8K9Z - chains A and B; structure by X-ray diffraction, 2.90 A resolution.

Chain A:
Molecule: Rdtnd-rid cbd
From: Vibrio vulnificus
Reference sequence: A0A2S3R7M0 (MARTX_VIBVL); residue numbers follow UniProt; this construct covers 1967-2371
Amino-acid sequence (405 residues; row label = number of the first residue in the row):
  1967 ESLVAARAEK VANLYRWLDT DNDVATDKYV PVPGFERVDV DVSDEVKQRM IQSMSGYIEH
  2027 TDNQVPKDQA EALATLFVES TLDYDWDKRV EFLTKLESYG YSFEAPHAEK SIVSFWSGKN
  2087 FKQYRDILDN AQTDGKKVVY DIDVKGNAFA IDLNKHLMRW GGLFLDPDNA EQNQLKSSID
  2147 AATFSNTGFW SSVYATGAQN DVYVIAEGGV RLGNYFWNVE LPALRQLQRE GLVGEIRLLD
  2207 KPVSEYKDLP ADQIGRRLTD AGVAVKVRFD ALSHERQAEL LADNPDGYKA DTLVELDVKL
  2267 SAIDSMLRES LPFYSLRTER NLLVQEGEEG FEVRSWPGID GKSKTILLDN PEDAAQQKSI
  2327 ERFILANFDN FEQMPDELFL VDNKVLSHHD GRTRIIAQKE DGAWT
What the authors report for this chain:
  - conformationally variable residues: Trp2082, Asp2107, Glu2186
  - catalytic residues: Glu2186
  - mutagenesis - E2186Q: abolished catalytic activity
  - mutagenesis - W2183L/R2195L/E2285L/R2328L: abolished catalytic activity on CaM

Chain B:
Molecule: Calmodulin-2
From: Homo sapiens
Reference sequence: P0DP24 (CALM2_HUMAN); residue numbers follow UniProt; this construct covers 1-149
Amino-acid sequence (151 residues; each row starts with the number of its first residue; numbers below 1 keep their minus sign (Gly-1 is residue -1)):
    -1 GAMADQLTEE QIAEFKEAFS LFDKDGDGTI TTKELGTVMR SLGQNPTEAE LQDMINEVDA
    59 DGNGTIDFPE FLTMMARKMK DTDSEEEIRE AFRVFDKDGN GYISAAELRH VMTNLGEKLT
   119 DEEVDQMIRE ADIDGDGQVN YEEFVQMMTA K
Unresolved in the structure: -1 to 3, 149
Construct notes: cloning artifact (-1 to 0); conflict Gln124 (Glu in P0DP24)
Metal / ion sites: Ca2+ site 1: Asp21, Asp23, Asp25, Thr27; Ca2+ site 2: Asp59, Asn61, Thr63; Ca2+ site 3: Asp94, Asp96, Gly97, Asn98, Tyr100; Ca2+ site 4: Asp130, Asp132, Asp134, Gln136
Swiss-Prot annotation at these positions:
  - binding site (Ca(2+)): Asp21, Asp23, Asp25, Thr27, Glu32, Asp57, Asp59, Asn61, Thr63, Glu68, Asp94, Asp96, Asn98, Tyr100, Glu105, Asp130, Asp132, Asp134, Gln136, Glu141
  - modified residue: Ala2 (N-acetylalanine), Lys22 (N6-acetyllysine), Thr45 (Phosphothreonine), Ser82 (Phosphoserine), Lys95 (N6-acetyllysine), Tyr100 (Phosphotyrosine), Ser102 (Phosphoserine), Thr111 (Phosphothreonine), Lys116 (N6,N6,N6-trimethyllysine), Tyr139 (Phosphotyrosine)
  - cross-link: Lys22 (Glycyl lysine isopeptide (Lys-Gly) (interchain with G-Cter in SUMO2))
  - natural variant: Asp96 (D96V: In LQT15), Asn98 (N98I: In LQT15; N98S: In LQT15), Asp130 (D130G: In LQT15; D130V: In LQT15), Asp132 (D132E: In LQT15), Asp134 (D134H: In LQT15), Gln136 (Q136P: In LQT15)

Interface between chain A and chain B:
Pairs across the interface - 91 pairs, chain A then chain B:
  Trp1983(A) - Arg107(B)
  Trp1983(A) - Thr111(B)
  Trp1983(A) - Asp119(B)
  Trp1983(A) - Val122(B)  hydrophobic
  Trp1983(A) - Asp123(B)  hydrogen bond
  Leu1984(A) - Arg107(B)
  Thr1986(A) - Arg107(B)  hydrogen bond
  Asp1987(A) - Ala103(B)
  Asp1987(A) - Ala104(B)
  Asp1987(A) - Arg107(B)  salt bridge
  Asp1987(A) - Ile126(B)
  Asn1988(A) - Ala104(B)
  Pro1999(A) - His108(B)
  Leu2178(A) - Val92(B)  hydrophobic
  Leu2178(A) - Phe93(B)  hydrophobic
  Trp2183(A) - Phe93(B)  hydrophobic
  Trp2183(A) - His108(B)  hydrogen bond (backbone-side chain)
  Trp2183(A) - Asn112(B)  hydrogen bond (backbone-side chain)
  Trp2183(A) - Leu113(B)  hydrophobic
  Asn2184(A) - His108(B)  hydrogen bond (backbone-side chain)
  Leu2187(A) - Asn112(B)
  Pro2188(A) - His108(B)
  Pro2188(A) - Asn112(B)
  Arg2191(A) - Thr111(B)  hydrogen bond (side chain-backbone)
  Arg2191(A) - Asn112(B)  hydrogen bond (side chain-backbone)
  Arg2191(A) - Glu115(B)
  Arg2195(A) - Thr111(B)  hydrogen bond
  Arg2195(A) - Gly114(B)  hydrogen bond (side chain-backbone)
  Arg2195(A) - Leu117(B)  hydrogen bond (side chain-backbone)
  Arg2195(A) - Asp119(B)  salt bridge
  Lys2207(A) - Glu46(B)  salt bridge
  Arg2222(A) - Glu46(B)
  Arg2223(A) - Glu115(B)  salt bridge
  Leu2224(A) - Leu113(B)  hydrophobic
  Thr2225(A) - Glu115(B)
  Ala2227(A) - Asn43(B)
  Gly2228(A) - Thr45(B)
  Ser2239(A) - Lys95(B)
  Leu2262(A) - Val92(B)  hydrophobic
  Val2264(A) - Glu88(B)
  Val2264(A) - Val92(B)  hydrophobic
  Lys2265(A) - Glu85(B)
  Lys2265(A) - Ala89(B)
  Leu2266(A) - Leu113(B)  hydrophobic
  Ala2268(A) - Glu85(B)
  Ala2268(A) - Ile86(B)
  Ile2269(A) - Phe90(B)  hydrophobic
  Ile2269(A) - Leu113(B)  hydrophobic
  Asp2270(A) - Glu115(B)
  Met2272(A) - Phe90(B)  hydrophobic
  Met2272(A) - Phe142(B)  hydrophobic
  Met2272(A) - Met146(B)  hydrophobic
  Leu2273(A) - Met110(B)  hydrophobic
  Leu2273(A) - Gly114(B)
  Leu2273(A) - Leu117(B)  hydrophobic
  Leu2273(A) - Met125(B)  hydrophobic
  Arg2274(A) - Arg38(B)  hydrogen bond (side chain-backbone)
  Ser2276(A) - Met146(B)  hydrogen bond (side chain-backbone)
  Leu2277(A) - Leu117(B)  hydrophobic
  Tyr2280(A) - Gly114(B)
  Tyr2280(A) - Glu115(B)  hydrogen bond (side chain-backbone)
  Tyr2280(A) - Lys116(B)  hydrogen bond (side chain-backbone)
  Arg2283(A) - Lys116(B)  hydrogen bond (side chain-backbone)
  Arg2283(A) - Glu121(B)  salt bridge
  Thr2284(A) - Glu115(B)
  Thr2284(A) - Lys116(B)
  Glu2285(A) - Arg38(B)  salt bridge
  Trp2302(A) - Lys116(B)  hydrogen bond (side chain-backbone)
  Trp2302(A) - Leu117(B)
  Lys2324(A) - Ser39(B)  hydrogen bond (side chain-backbone)
  Ser2325(A) - Glu15(B)  hydrogen bond
  Ser2325(A) - Leu19(B)
  Arg2328(A) - Glu12(B)  salt bridge
  Arg2328(A) - Glu15(B)  salt bridge
  Arg2328(A) - Ala16(B)
  Arg2328(A) - Leu19(B)
  Arg2328(A) - Ser39(B)  hydrogen bond (side chain-backbone)
  Arg2328(A) - Leu40(B)
  Leu2331(A) - Ser39(B)
  Ala2332(A) - Leu19(B)
  Ala2332(A) - Phe20(B)  hydrophobic
  Ala2332(A) - Lys22(B)  hydrogen bond (backbone-side chain)
  Asn2333(A) - Lys22(B)
  Gln2364(A) - Glu15(B)
  Glu2366(A) - Lys14(B)
  Asp2367(A) - Ser18(B)
  Gly2368(A) - Ser18(B)  hydrogen bond (backbone-side chain)
  Trp2370(A) - Ser18(B)
  Trp2370(A) - Leu19(B)
  Trp2370(A) - Asp21(B)  hydrogen bond (side chain-backbone)
  Trp2370(A) - Lys22(B)
Other interface residues (no listed pair), chain A (55 interface residues in all): Gln2194, Asp2263, Ser2267, Arg2286, Phe2329, Ile2362
Other interface residues (no listed pair), chain B (47 interface residues in all): Thr35, Pro44, Val109, Thr118
The authors on this interface:
  - interface residues, chain A: Trp2183(A), Arg2195(A), Leu2266(A), Ile2269(A), Met2272(A), Leu2273(A), Glu2285(A), Arg2328(A)

In short:
Chain A and chain B form an interface of 55 and 47 residues respectively; the contacts include 22 hydrogen
bonds and 8 salt bridges. Among the polar pairs are Asp1987(A)-Arg107(B), Arg2195(A)-Asp119(B) and
Lys2207(A)-Glu46(B). Curated annotation (UniProt) lists 20 Ca2+-binding residues on chain B. The paper reports
the catalytic residue Glu2186(A); E2186Q of chain A abolishes catalytic activity.
Chain A is Rdtnd-rid cbd (Vibrio vulnificus) and chain B is Calmodulin-2 (Homo sapiens); the structure,
Crystal structure of Vibrio vulnificus RID-dependent transforming NADase domain (RDTND)/calmodulin-binding
domain of Rho inactivation domain (RID-CBD) ..., was determined by X-ray diffraction together with 8KA0, 8KA1
and 8KA2 from the same study.
